Entry 2AI1 (X-ray diffraction, 2.00 A resolution); this record covers chain A.

== Chain A ==
Protein: Purine nucleoside phosphorylase
Source organism: Bos taurus
Notes: EC 2.4.2.1
UniProt: P55859 (PNPH_BOVIN); numbering as in UniProt (aligned over 1-289)
Amino-acid sequence (289 residues; row label = number of the first residue in the row):
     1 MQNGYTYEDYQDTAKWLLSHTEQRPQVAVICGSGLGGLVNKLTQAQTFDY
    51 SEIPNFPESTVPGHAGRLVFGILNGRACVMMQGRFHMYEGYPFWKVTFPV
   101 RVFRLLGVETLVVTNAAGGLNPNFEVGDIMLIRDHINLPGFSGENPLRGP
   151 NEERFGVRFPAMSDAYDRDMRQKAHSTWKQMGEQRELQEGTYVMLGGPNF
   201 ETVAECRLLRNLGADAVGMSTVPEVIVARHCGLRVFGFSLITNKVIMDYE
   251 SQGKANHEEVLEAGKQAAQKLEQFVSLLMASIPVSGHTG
Unresolved in the structure: 1-2, 60-65, 283-289
Curated features (UniProtKB/Swiss-Prot):
  - binding site (phosphate): Ser33, His64, Arg84 to His86, Ala116, Ser220
  - binding site (a purine D-ribonucleoside): Tyr88, Glu201, Met219, Asn243, His257
  - site: Asn243 (Important for substrate specificity)
  - modified residue: Met1 (N-acetylmethionine), Ser251 (Phosphoserine)

== In short ==
Curated annotation (UniProt) lists 7 phosphate-binding residues and 5 purine D-ribonucleoside-binding
residues.
Chain A is Purine nucleoside phosphorylase (Bos taurus); the structure, Purine nucleoside phosphorylase from
calf spleen, was determined by X-ray diffraction together with 2AI2 and 2AI3 from the same study.
